Entry 8CGR (electron microscopy, 2.12 A resolution); this record covers chains A and O of the 14 polymer chains in the assembly.

# Chain A
Molecule: 16S rRNA
Organism: Escherichia coli BW25113
Sequence (1540 nucleotides; numbered 1 to 1540; the number before each row is that of its first residue):
     1 AAAUUGAAGAGUUUGAUCAUGGCUCAGAUUGAACGCUGGCGGCAGGCCUA
    51 ACACAUGCAAGUCGAACGGUAACAGGAAGAAGCUUGCUUCUUUGCUGACG
   101 AGUGGCGGACGGGUGAGUAAUGUCUGGGAAACUGCCUGAUGGAGGGGGAU
   151 AACUACUGGAAACGGUAGCUAAUACCGCAUAACGUCGCAAGACCAAAGAG
   201 GGGGACCUUCGGGCCUCUUGCCAUCGGAUGUGCCCAGAUGGGAUUAGCUA
   251 GUAGGUGGGGUAACGGCUCACCUAGGCGACGAUCCCUAGCUGGUCUGAGA
   301 GGAUGACCAGCCACACUGGAACUGAGACACGGUCCAGACUCCUACGGGAG
   351 GCAGCAGUGGGGAAUAUUGCACAAUGGGCGCAAGCCUGAUGCAGCCAUGC
   401 CGCGUGUAUGAAGAAGCCCUUCGGGUUGUAAAGUACUUUCAGCGGGGAGG
   451 AAGGGAGUAAAGUUAAUACCUUUGCUCAUUGACGUUACCCGCAGAAGAAG
   501 CACCGGCUAACUCCGUGCCAGCAGCCXCGGUAAUACGGAGGGUGCAAGCG
   551 UUAAUCGGAAUUACUGGGCGUAAAGCGCACGCAGGCGGUUUGUUAAGUCA
   601 GAUGUGAAAUCCCCGGGCUCAACCUGGGAACUGCAUCUGAUACUGGCAAG
   651 CUUGAGUCUCGUAGAGGGGGGUAGAAUUCCAGGUGUAGCGGUGAAAUGCG
   701 UAGAGAUCUGGAGGAAUACCGGUGGCGAAGGCGGCCCCCUGGACGAAGAC
   751 UGACGCUCAGGUGCGAAAGCGUGGGGAGCAAACAGGAUUAGAUACCCUGG
   801 UAGUCCACGCCGUAAACGAUGUCGACUUGGAGGUUGUGCCCUUGAGGCGU
   851 GGCUUCCGGAGCUAACGCGUUAAGUCGACCGCCUGGGGAGUACGGCCGCA
   901 AGGUUAAAACUCAAAUGAAUUGACGGGGGCCCGCACAAGCGGUGGAGCAU
   951 GUGGUUUAAUUCGAUGXAACGCGAAGAACCUUACCUGGUCUUGACAUCCA
  1001 CGGAAGUUUUCAGAGAUGAGAAUGUGCCUUCGGGAACCGUGAGACAGGUG
  1051 CUGCAUGGCUGUCGUCAGCUCGUGUUGUGAAAUGUUGGGUUAAGUCCCGC
  1101 AACGAGCGCAACCCUUAUCCUUUGUUGCCAGCGGUCCGGCCGGGAACUCA
  1151 AAGGAGACUGCCAGUGAUAAACUGGAGGAAGGUGGGGAUGACGUCAAGUC
  1201 AUCAUGGCCCUUACGACCAGGGCUACACACGUGCUACAAUGGCGCAUACA
  1251 AAGAGAAGCGACCUCGCGAGAGCAAGCGGACCUCAUAAAGUGCGUCGUAG
  1301 UCCGGAUUGGAGUCUGCAACUCGACUCCAUGAAGUCGGAAUCGCUAGUAA
  1351 UCGUGGAUCAGAAUGCCACGGUGAAUACGUUCCCGGGCCUUGUACACACC
  1401 GCCCGUXACACCAUGGGAGUGGGUUGCAAAAGAAGUAGGUAGCUUAACCU
  1451 UCGGGAGGGCGCUUACCACUUUGUGAUUCAUGACUGGGGUGAAGUCGUAA
  1501 CAAGGUAACCGUAGGGGAACCUGCGGUUGGAUCACCUCCU
Disordered / not traced: 205-213, 841-845, 930-1389, 1535-1540
Modified / non-standard residues: PSU (pseudouridine-5'-monophosphate) at position 516, G7M (N7-methyl-guanosine-5'-monophosphate) at position 527, 2MG (2N-methylguanosine-5'-monophosphate) at position 966, 5MC (5-methylcytidine-5'-monophosphate) at position 967, 2MG (2N-methylguanosine-5'-monophosphate) at position 1207, 4OC (4n,o2'-methylcytidine-5'-monophosphate) at position 1402, 5MC (5-methylcytidine-5'-monophosphate) at position 1407, UR3 (3-methyluridine-5'-monophoshate) at position 1498, 2MG (2N-methylguanosine-5'-monophosphate) at position 1516, MA6 (6N-dimethyladenosine-5'-monophoshate) at position 1518, MA6 (6N-dimethyladenosine-5'-monophoshate) at position 1519
Metal / ion sites: K+ site 1: G11, U12, G21, G22; K+ site 2: U12, C526, G7M_527, A914; Mg2+ site 1 near G21 (its only coordinating residue here); Mg2+ site 2: A59, U387; K+ site 3: G61, U62, G104, G105; Mg2+ site 3 near G100 (its only coordinating residue here); K+ site 4: G107, G324, G326; Mg2+ site 4: A109, G331; K+ site 5: A109, C110, G111; Mg2+ site 5 near G111 (its only coordinating residue here); K+ site 6: G115, A116, G117, G289; Mg2+ site 6: A116, G117, G289; 21 more K+ sites not listed; 32 more Mg2+ sites not listed
Residues lining bound ligands:
  - apramycin (AM2), molecule 1: G818, A819, U820, U854, U855, C856, C857, C868, G869, U871
  - apramycin (AM2), molecule 2: G1405, 5MC_1407, A1408, C1409, G1491, A1492, A1493, G1494, U1495, C1496
  - apramycin (AM2), molecule 3: G1423, U1424, U1425, G1426, C1427, A1428, A1429, A1430, A1431, A1468, C1469, U1470, U1471, U1472, G1473, U1474

# Chain O
Name: Small ribosomal subunit protein uS15
Organism: Escherichia coli BW25113
UniProt: P0ADZ4 (RS15_ECOLI); numbering as in UniProt (aligned over 1-89)
Chain sequence (89 residues; each row starts with the number of its first residue):
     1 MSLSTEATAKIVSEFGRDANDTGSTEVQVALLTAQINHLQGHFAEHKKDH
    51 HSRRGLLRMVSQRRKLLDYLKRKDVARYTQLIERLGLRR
Disordered / not traced: 1

# Chain A / chain O interface
Residue-residue contacts (69):
  A579(A) with Arg54(O), hydrogen bond to the sugar
  C580(A) with Ser61(O), sugar contact
  G581(A) with Ser61(O), phosphate contact; Lys65(O), salt bridge to the phosphate
  G656(A) with Gly23(O), base contact; Gln28(O), hydrogen bond to the sugar
  U657(A) with Thr22(O), hydrogen bond to the sugar; Gly23(O), base contact; Gln28(O), sugar contact; Leu31(O), sugar contact
  C658(A) with Thr8(O), phosphate contact; Thr22(O), sugar contact; Leu31(O), sugar contact
  U659(A) with Thr5(O), phosphate contact; Thr8(O), phosphate contact
  C660(A) with Thr5(O), phosphate contact
  G666(A) with His51(O), sugar contact; Ser52(O), hydrogen bond to the base
  G667(A) with His42(O), base contact; Asp49(O), hydrogen bond to the sugar; His50(O), sugar contact; His51(O), sugar contact; Ser52(O), base contact
  G668(A) with His46(O), hydrogen bond to the sugar; Lys48(O), sugar contact; Asp49(O), sugar contact
  G669(A) with His46(O), sugar contact
  G727(A) with His51(O), sugar contact
  A728(A) with Arg54(O), salt bridge to the phosphate
  A729(A) with His51(O), base contact
  G730(A) with His51(O), hydrogen bond to the base
  C739(A) with His42(O), hydrogen bond to the sugar
  U740(A) with Gln35(O), phosphate contact; His38(O), salt bridge to the phosphate; Leu39(O), phosphate contact; His42(O), hydrogen bond to the sugar; Ser52(O), hydrogen bond to the sugar
  G741(A) with Ser2(O), hydrogen bond to the phosphate; Gln35(O), hydrogen bond to the phosphate; Leu39(O), phosphate contact; His51(O), sugar contact; Ser52(O), hydrogen bond to the sugar; Gly55(O), hydrogen bond to the sugar; Met59(O), phosphate contact
  G742(A) with Arg58(O), hydrogen bond to the phosphate; Met59(O), phosphate contact
  A743(A) with Arg58(O), salt bridge to the phosphate
  A749(A) with Asn20(O), sugar contact; Thr22(O), base contact
  C750(A) with Asn20(O), sugar contact; Asp21(O), hydrogen bond to the sugar; Thr22(O), hydrogen bond to the sugar; Gly23(O), hydrogen bond to the sugar; Ser24(O), sugar contact
  U751(A) with Asp21(O), sugar contact; Gly23(O), sugar contact; Ser24(O), hydrogen bond to the sugar; Thr25(O), sugar contact
  G752(A) with Tyr69(O), sugar contact
  A753(A) with Tyr69(O), hydrogen bond to the phosphate; Lys73(O), salt bridge to the phosphate
  C754(A) with Lys65(O), sugar contact; Leu66(O), sugar contact; Tyr69(O), sugar contact; Arg72(O), salt bridge to the phosphate
  G755(A) with Lys65(O), phosphate contact
  C764(A) with His50(O), sugar contact
  G765(A) with His50(O), phosphate contact
  G809(A) with Lys48(O), salt bridge to the phosphate
Also at the interface, not in a pair above, chain A (34 interface residues in all): C582, C756, C808
Also at the interface, not in a pair above, chain O (33 interface residues in all): Val27, Glu45

# Overview
Chain A and chain O form an interface of 34 and 33 residues respectively, with 20 hydrogen bonds and 7 salt
bridges. Polar pairs include G666(A)-Ser52(O), G730(A)-His51(O) and A579(A)-Arg54(O). Chain A binds 3 copies
of apramycin.
Chain A is 16S rRNA and chain O is Small ribosomal subunit protein uS15, both from Escherichia coli BW25113;
the structure, Apramycin bound to the 30S body, was determined by electron microscopy together with 8CA7,
8CAI, 8CEP, 8CF1, 8CF8, 8CGI, 8CGJ and 8CGU from the same study.
